PDB entry 6I1X | electron microscopy, 3.70 A resolution | chains G and I of the 15 polymer chains in the assembly

== Chain G (and I) ==
Protein: Type II secretion system protein D
From: Aeromonas hydrophila
Notes: chain I of this document is another copy of the same molecule, construct and numbering; everything in this record applies to it too
UniProtKB: P31780 (GSPD_AERHY); residues 97-620 here correspond to UniProt positions 122-645 (UniProt number = residue number + 25)
Amino-acid sequence (524 residues; row label = number of the first residue in the row):
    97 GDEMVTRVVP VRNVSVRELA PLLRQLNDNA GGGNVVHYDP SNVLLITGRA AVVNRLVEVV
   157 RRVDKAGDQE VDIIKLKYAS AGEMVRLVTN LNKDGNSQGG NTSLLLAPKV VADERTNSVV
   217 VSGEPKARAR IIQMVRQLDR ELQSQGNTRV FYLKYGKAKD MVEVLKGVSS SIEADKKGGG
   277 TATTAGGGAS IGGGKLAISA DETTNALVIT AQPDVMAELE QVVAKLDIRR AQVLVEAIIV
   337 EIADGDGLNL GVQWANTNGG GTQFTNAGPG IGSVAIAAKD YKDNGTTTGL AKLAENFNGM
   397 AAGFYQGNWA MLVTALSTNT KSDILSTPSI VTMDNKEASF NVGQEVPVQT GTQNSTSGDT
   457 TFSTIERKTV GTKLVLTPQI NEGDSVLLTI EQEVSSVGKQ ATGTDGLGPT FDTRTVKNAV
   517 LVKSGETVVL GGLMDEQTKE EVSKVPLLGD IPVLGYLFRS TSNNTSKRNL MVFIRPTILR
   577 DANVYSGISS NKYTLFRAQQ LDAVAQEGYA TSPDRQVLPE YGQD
Not modelled in the structure: 267-291, 447-459
Construct notes: conflict Glu-237 (Asp262 in P31780), Leu-472 (Val497 in P31780)
Curated features (UniProtKB/Swiss-Prot):
  - site: Gly-439 (May serve as a pivot that allows opening of the central gate for substrate egress)

== How chain G and chain I interact ==
Pairs across the interface (9):
  Arg-211(G) / Gln-308(I)  hydrogen bond
  Arg-211(G) / Asp-310(I)
  Arg-211(G) / Val-311(I)
  Thr-212(G) / Asp-310(I)
  Glu-603(G) / Glu-536(I)
  Ser-608(G) / Asn-559(I)
  Pro-609(G) / Glu-536(I)
  Asp-610(G) / Thr-534(I)
  Gln-612(G) / Glu-532(I)  hydrogen bond

== Overview ==
The chain G/chain I interface involves 7 residues from each chain, with 2 hydrogen bonds. Among the polar
pairs are Arg-211(G)/Gln-308(I) and Gln-612(G)/Glu-532(I).
Chain G and chain I are both Type II secretion system protein D (Aeromonas hydrophila); the structure,
Aeromonas hydrophila ExeD, was determined by electron microscopy together with 6I1Y and 6I2V from the same
study.
